8E9H - chains A and J of the 15 polymer chains in the assembly; structure by electron microscopy, 2.70 A resolution.

== Chain A ==
Protein: NADH-quinone oxidoreductase subunit A
Source organism: Mycolicibacterium smegmatis MC2 155
Reference sequence: A0QU36 (A0QU36_MYCS2); residues 1-122 here = UniProt positions 1-122
Sequence (122 residues; each row starts with the number of its first residue):
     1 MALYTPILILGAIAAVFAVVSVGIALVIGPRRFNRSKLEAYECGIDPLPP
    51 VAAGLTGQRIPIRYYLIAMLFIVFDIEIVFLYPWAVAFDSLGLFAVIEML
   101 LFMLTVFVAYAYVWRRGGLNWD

== Chain J ==
Protein: NADH-quinone oxidoreductase subunit J
Source organism: Mycolicibacterium smegmatis MC2 155
Notes: EC 7.1.1.-
Reference sequence: A0QU27 (A0QU27_MYCS2); residue numbers follow UniProt; this construct covers 1-252
Sequence (252 residues; row label = number of the first residue in the row):
     1 MNSDLMLLAAEGARTSTSEAVVFWVVGTVALVGAIGVVAARKAVYSAVFL
    51 ACTMISLAVLYIAQDAPFLGVVQIVVYTGAVMMLFLFVLMLIGVDLTESL
   101 VETIKGHRIAALIAGAGFGILVIAGIGNVSVAGFSGLAAANSGGNVEGLA
   151 ALIFTRYLWAFELTSALLITAALGAMVLAHRERFERRKTQRELAIERFQT
   201 GGHPTPLPNPGVYARHNSVDVPARLPDGSESPLSVSTILPHRTVGSATNG
   251 KR
Unresolved in the structure: 1-12, 244-252

== Chain A / chain J interface ==
Contacting residue pairs (88; chain A residue first):
  Met1(A) - Ser18(J)
  Met1(A) - Glu19(J)
  Met1(A) - Val22(J)  hydrophobic
  Tyr4(A) - Ile62(J)  hydrophobic
  Tyr4(A) - Pro67(J)
  Ile45(A) - Asn217(J)
  Ile45(A) - Ser218(J)
  Asp46(A) - Arg215(J)
  Asp46(A) - Asn217(J)  hydrogen bond (backbone-side chain)
  Asp46(A) - Ser218(J)
  Leu48(A) - Val219(J)  hydrophobic
  Leu48(A) - Asp220(J)
  Leu48(A) - Leu239(J)  hydrophobic
  Ala52(A) - Pro240(J)  hydrophobic
  Leu55(A) - Pro240(J)
  Thr56(A) - Leu239(J)
  Gly57(A) - Val94(J)
  Gln58(A) - Gly93(J)
  Gln58(A) - Val94(J)  hydrogen bond (backbone-backbone)
  Arg59(A) - Leu89(J)
  Arg59(A) - Met90(J)
  Arg59(A) - Leu91(J)
  Arg59(A) - Ile92(J)
  Arg59(A) - Gly93(J)
  Ile60(A) - Leu89(J)  hydrogen bond (backbone-backbone)
  Ile60(A) - Met90(J)
  Ile60(A) - Val94(J)  hydrophobic
  Ile62(A) - Leu86(J)  hydrophobic
  Ile62(A) - Met90(J)
  Arg63(A) - Arg187(J)
  Tyr64(A) - Leu86(J)
  Tyr65(A) - Phe87(J)
  Tyr65(A) - Ala179(J)  hydrogen bond (side chain-backbone)
  Tyr65(A) - Arg181(J)
  Leu66(A) - Ala175(J)  hydrophobic
  Leu66(A) - Met176(J)  hydrophobic
  Leu66(A) - His180(J)
  Ala68(A) - Met83(J)
  Met69(A) - Phe87(J)  hydrophobic
  Met69(A) - Ala175(J)  hydrophobic
  Met69(A) - Ala179(J)  hydrophobic
  Leu70(A) - Ala172(J)  hydrophobic
  Phe71(A) - Gly79(J)
  Phe71(A) - Met83(J)  hydrophobic
  Ile72(A) - Met83(J)  hydrophobic
  Val73(A) - Leu168(J)  hydrophobic
  Val73(A) - Ala171(J)  hydrophobic
  Ile76(A) - Val76(J)  hydrophobic
  Val79(A) - Phe68(J)
  Val79(A) - Val72(J)  hydrophobic
  Val79(A) - Val76(J)  hydrophobic
  Phe80(A) - Phe154(J)
  Phe80(A) - Phe161(J)  hydrophobic
  Phe80(A) - Thr164(J)
  Tyr82(A) - Phe68(J)  hydrophobic
  Pro83(A) - Phe68(J)
  Pro83(A) - Val146(J)
  Pro83(A) - Ala150(J)
  Trp84(A) - Phe154(J)  hydrophobic
  Val86(A) - Val146(J)  hydrophobic
  Ala87(A) - Ala150(J)  hydrophobic
  Leu91(A) - Ala150(J)
  Leu91(A) - Phe154(J)  hydrophobic
  Phe94(A) - Phe154(J)
  Glu98(A) - Phe154(J)
  Glu98(A) - Leu158(J)
  Glu98(A) - Glu162(J)
  Met99(A) - Phe154(J)  hydrophobic
  Met99(A) - Phe161(J)  hydrophobic
  Leu101(A) - Glu162(J)
  Phe102(A) - Phe161(J)  hydrophobic
  Phe102(A) - Glu162(J)
  Phe102(A) - Thr164(J)
  Phe102(A) - Ser165(J)
  Thr105(A) - Ser165(J)
  Thr105(A) - Ile169(J)
  Val106(A) - Leu168(J)  hydrophobic
  Ala109(A) - Ile169(J)  hydrophobic
  Tyr112(A) - Leu173(J)  hydrophobic
  Tyr112(A) - Met176(J)
  Val113(A) - Met176(J)
  Arg116(A) - Met176(J)
  Arg116(A) - His180(J)
  Gly117(A) - His180(J)  hydrogen bond (backbone-side chain)
  Gly118(A) - Met176(J)
  Trp121(A) - Ala179(J)
  Trp121(A) - His180(J)
  Trp121(A) - Arg181(J)
Also at the interface, not in a pair above, chain A (53 interface residues in all): Pro47, Pro49, Pro61, Phe74, Asp75, Glu77, Ala95
Also at the interface, not in a pair above, chain J (53 interface residues in all): Ala80, Glu147, Ala151, Ile153, Thr155, Val177, His216, Ile238, Thr243

== Summary ==
Chain A and chain J each contribute 53 residues to their interface, with 5 hydrogen bonds. Polar pairs include
Asp46(A)-Asn217(J), Tyr65(A)-Ala179(J) and Gly117(A)-His180(J).
Chain A is NADH-quinone oxidoreductase subunit A and chain J is NADH-quinone oxidoreductase subunit J, both
from Mycolicibacterium smegmatis MC2 155; the structure, Mycobacterial respiratory complex I, fully-inserted
quinone, was determined by electron microscopy (same publication as 8E9G and 8E9I).
